PDB entry 6C3C | X-ray diffraction, 1.50 A resolution | chains A and B

Chain A (and B):
Molecule: Uncharacterized protein
Source organism: Streptomyces cattleya
Notes: chain B of this document is another copy of the same molecule, construct and numbering; everything in this record applies to it too
Sequence (413 residues; row label = number of the first residue in the row; numbers below 1 keep their minus sign (Met-19 is residue -19)):
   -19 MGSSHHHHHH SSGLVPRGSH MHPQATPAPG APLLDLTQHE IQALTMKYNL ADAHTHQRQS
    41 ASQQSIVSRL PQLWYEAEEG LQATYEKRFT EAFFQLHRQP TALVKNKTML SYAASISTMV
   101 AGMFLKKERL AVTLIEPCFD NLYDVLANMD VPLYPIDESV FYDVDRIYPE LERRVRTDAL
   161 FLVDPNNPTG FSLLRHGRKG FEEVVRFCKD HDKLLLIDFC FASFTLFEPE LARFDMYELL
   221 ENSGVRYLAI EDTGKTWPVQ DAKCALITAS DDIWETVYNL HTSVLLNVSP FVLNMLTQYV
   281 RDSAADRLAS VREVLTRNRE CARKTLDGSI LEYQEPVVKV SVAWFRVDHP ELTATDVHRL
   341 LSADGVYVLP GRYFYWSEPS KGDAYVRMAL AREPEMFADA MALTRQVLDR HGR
Disordered / not traced: -19 to 25, 391-393 (chain B: -19 to 25, 392-393)
Small-molecule neighbours:
  - EJ1 ((2E)-5-carbamimidamido-2-{[(Z)-{3-hydroxy-2-methyl-5-[(phosphonooxy)methyl]pyridin-4(1H)-ylidene}methyl]imino}pentanoic acid), molecule 1: Asp32, Ala33, His34, Ala93, Ala94, Ser95, Phe119, Asn121, Val163, Asn167, Asp198, Cys200, Phe201, Lys235, Lys243, Arg367
  - EJ1, molecule 2: Thr262, Ser263, Val264, Leu265, Leu266

Interface between chain A and chain B:
Contacting residue pairs (88; chain A residue first):
  Asp32(A) - Leu266(B)
  His34(A) - Leu266(B)
  His34(A) - Asn267(B)  hydrogen bond
  Arg38(A) - Glu59(B)  salt bridge
  Gln39(A) - Trp54(B)
  Gln39(A) - Glu58(B)  hydrogen bond
  Gln44(A) - Tyr55(B)  hydrogen bond
  Val47(A) - Pro51(B)
  Val47(A) - Trp54(B)
  Val47(A) - Tyr55(B)
  Leu50(A) - Leu50(B)  hydrophobic
  Leu50(A) - Trp54(B)  hydrophobic
  Pro51(A) - Val47(B)
  Pro51(A) - Pro51(B)
  Trp54(A) - Gln39(B)
  Trp54(A) - Val47(B)
  Trp54(A) - Leu50(B)  hydrophobic
  Trp54(A) - Pro238(B)
  Trp54(A) - Val239(B)
  Trp54(A) - Gln240(B)  hydrogen bond (backbone-side chain)
  Trp54(A) - Met275(B)  hydrophobic
  Trp54(A) - Tyr279(B)
  Tyr55(A) - Gln44(B)
  Tyr55(A) - Val47(B)
  Ala57(A) - Gln240(B)
  Glu58(A) - Arg38(B)  hydrogen bond (backbone-side chain)
  Glu58(A) - Gln39(B)  hydrogen bond
  Glu58(A) - Gln240(B)  hydrogen bond (backbone-side chain)
  Glu59(A) - Arg38(B)  salt bridge
  Tyr92(A) - Tyr92(B)  hydrophobic
  Tyr92(A) - Ala93(B)
  Tyr92(A) - Ile96(B)  hydrophobic
  Tyr92(A) - Lys243(B)
  Ala93(A) - Tyr92(B)
  Ser95(A) - Val264(B)  hydrogen bond (side chain-backbone)
  Ile96(A) - Tyr92(B)  hydrophobic
  Ile96(A) - Ile96(B)  hydrophobic
  Ile96(A) - Val264(B)  hydrophobic
  Met99(A) - Met99(B)  hydrophobic
  Met99(A) - Val264(B)  hydrophobic
  Met103(A) - Asn128(B)
  Met103(A) - Met129(B)  hydrophobic
  Lys106(A) - Lys106(B)
  Lys107(A) - Ala127(B)  hydrogen bond (side chain-backbone)
  Lys107(A) - Asn128(B)
  Lys107(A) - Asp130(B)  salt bridge
  Asp124(A) - Ser263(B)
  Val125(A) - Ser263(B)
  Ala127(A) - Lys107(B)  hydrogen bond (backbone-side chain)
  Asn128(A) - Met103(B)
  Asn128(A) - Lys107(B)
  Asn128(A) - Asn259(B)
  Asn128(A) - Leu260(B)
  Asn128(A) - Ser263(B)  hydrogen bond
  Met129(A) - Met103(B)  hydrophobic
  Met129(A) - Met129(B)  hydrophobic
  Asp130(A) - Lys107(B)  salt bridge
  Pro238(A) - Trp54(B)
  Val239(A) - Trp54(B)  hydrophobic
  Gln240(A) - Trp54(B)  hydrogen bond (side chain-backbone)
  Gln240(A) - Ala57(B)
  Gln240(A) - Glu58(B)  hydrogen bond (side chain-backbone)
  Gln240(A) - Ser269(B)  hydrogen bond (backbone-side chain)
  Gln240(A) - Pro270(B)
  Gln240(A) - Phe271(B)
  Asp241(A) - Asn267(B)  hydrogen bond
  Asp241(A) - Ser269(B)
  Ala242(A) - Ser269(B)
  Lys243(A) - Tyr92(B)
  Asn259(A) - Asn128(B)
  Leu260(A) - Asn128(B)
  Ser263(A) - Asp124(B)
  Ser263(A) - Val125(B)
  Ser263(A) - Asn128(B)  hydrogen bond
  Val264(A) - Ser95(B)  hydrogen bond (backbone-side chain)
  Val264(A) - Ile96(B)  hydrophobic
  Val264(A) - Met99(B)  hydrophobic
  Leu266(A) - Asp32(B)
  Leu266(A) - His34(B)
  Asn267(A) - His34(B)  hydrogen bond
  Asn267(A) - Asp241(B)  hydrogen bond
  Ser269(A) - Gln240(B)  hydrogen bond (side chain-backbone)
  Ser269(A) - Asp241(B)
  Ser269(A) - Ala242(B)
  Pro270(A) - Gln240(B)
  Phe271(A) - Phe271(B)  hydrophobic
  Met275(A) - Trp54(B)  hydrophobic
  Tyr279(A) - Trp54(B)
Other interface residues (no listed pair), chain A (48 interface residues in all): Gln37, Ser48, Asn121, Val272
Other interface residues (no listed pair), chain B (48 interface residues in all): Gln37, Ser48, Asn121, Val272

Summary:
Chain A and chain B each contribute 48 residues to their interface, with 20 hydrogen bonds and 4 salt bridges.
Polar pairs include Arg38(A)-Glu59(B), Lys107(A)-Asp130(B) and His34(A)-Asn267(B). Chain A binds compound EJ1.
Chain A and chain B are both Uncharacterized protein (Streptomyces cattleya); the structure, PLP-dependent
L-arginine hydroxylase RohP quinonoid I complex, was determined by X-ray diffraction together with 6C3B and
6C3D from the same study.
